Entry 9MRK (electron microscopy, 3.62 A resolution); this record covers chains A and B of the 8 polymer chains in the assembly.

Chain A (and B):
Protein: Isoform Flip of Glutamate receptor 2
Organism: Rattus norvegicus
Notes: chain B of this document is another copy of the same molecule, construct and numbering; everything in this record applies to it too
UniProtKB: P19491 (GRIA2_RAT), isoform P19491-2; residues 391-820 here correspond to UniProt positions 412-841 (UniProt number = residue number + 21)
Sequence (415 residues; row label = number of the first residue in the row; note: 15 numbers in that range are skipped by the numbering (no residue carries them; nothing is unmodelled there)):
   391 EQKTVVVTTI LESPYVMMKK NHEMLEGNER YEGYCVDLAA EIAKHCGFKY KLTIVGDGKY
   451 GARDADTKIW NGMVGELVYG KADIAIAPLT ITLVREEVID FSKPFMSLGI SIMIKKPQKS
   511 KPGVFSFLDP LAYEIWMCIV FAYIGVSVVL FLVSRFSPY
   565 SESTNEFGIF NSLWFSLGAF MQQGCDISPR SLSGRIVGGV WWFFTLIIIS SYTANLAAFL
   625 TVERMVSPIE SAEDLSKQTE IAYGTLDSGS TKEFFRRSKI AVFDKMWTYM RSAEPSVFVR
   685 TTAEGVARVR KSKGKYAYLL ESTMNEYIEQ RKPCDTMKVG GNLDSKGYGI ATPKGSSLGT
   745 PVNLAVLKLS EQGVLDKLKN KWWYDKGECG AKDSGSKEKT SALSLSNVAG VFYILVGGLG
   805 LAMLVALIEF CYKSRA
Sequence notes: conflict Gln392 (Asn413 in P19491)
Disulfide bonds: Cys718-Cys773
Residues lining bound ligands: glutamic acid (GLU): Tyr450, Pro478, Thr480, Arg485, Leu650, Ser652, Gly653, Ser654, Thr655, Leu704, Glu705, Met708, Tyr732
From the paper describing this entry:
  - conformationally variable residues (helix shift): Ser615, Ala622

Chain A / chain B interface:
Residue-residue contacts (41):
  Asp519(A) - Ala786(B)
  Pro520(A) - Ala786(B)
  Pro520(A) - Leu787(B)
  Ala522(A) - Leu787(B)
  Ile525(A) - Leu787(B)
  Ile525(A) - Leu789(B)  hydrophobic
  Leu542(A) - Met807(B)  hydrophobic
  Val543(A) - Ala810(B)  hydrophobic
  Phe546(A) - Phe814(B)  hydrophobic
  Pro548(A) - Lys817(B)  hydrogen bond (backbone-side chain)
  Tyr549(A) - Lys817(B)
  Ala583(A) - Gln587(B)  hydrogen bond (backbone-side chain)
  Gln586(A) - Gln587(B)
  Leu596(A) - Phe574(B)  hydrophobic
  Ser597(A) - Ala806(B)  hydrogen bond (side chain-backbone)
  Ser597(A) - Ala810(B)
  Arg599(A) - Phe574(B)
  Arg599(A) - Asn575(B)  hydrogen bond
  Arg599(A) - Trp578(B)
  Ile600(A) - Ala806(B)  hydrophobic
  Val601(A) - Leu803(B)  hydrophobic
  Val604(A) - Leu799(B)  hydrophobic
  Trp606(A) - Trp578(B)  hydrophobic
  Trp606(A) - Leu581(B)  hydrophobic
  Trp606(A) - Gly582(B)
  Trp606(A) - Gln587(B)
  Phe607(A) - Phe517(B)  hydrophobic
  Phe607(A) - Ile798(B)  hydrophobic
  Phe608(A) - Val795(B)  hydrophobic
  Phe608(A) - Phe796(B)  hydrophobic
  Ile611(A) - Tyr616(B)
  Ser614(A) - Thr617(B)
  Ser615(A) - Leu620(B)
  Asn619(A) - Ala786(B)  hydrogen bond (side chain-backbone)
  Phe623(A) - Lys783(B)
  Phe623(A) - Thr784(B)
  Phe623(A) - Ala786(B)
  Val626(A) - Lys783(B)
  Glu627(A) - Lys783(B)  salt bridge
  Lys641(A) - Lys776(B)  hydrogen bond (backbone-side chain)
  Lys669(A) - Asp769(B)  salt bridge
Other interface residues (no listed pair), chain A (44 interface residues in all): Cys528, Ala532, Val536, Val539, Ser547, Ser592, Arg594, Ser595, Gly603, Trp605, Thr609, Ile612, Ala618, Ala622, Arg628
Other interface residues (no listed pair), chain B (35 interface residues in all): Met585, Ala621, Glu782, Ser788, Val792, Gly802, Glu813, Ser818

Summary:
The interface between chain A and chain B involves 44 residues on one side and 35 on the other, with 6
hydrogen bonds and 2 salt bridges. Among the polar pairs are Glu627(A)-Lys783(B), Lys669(A)-Asp769(B) and
Pro548(A)-Lys817(B). Chain A binds glutamic acid. The paper reports conformational variability at Ser615(A)
and Ala622(A).
Both chains are Isoform Flip of Glutamate receptor 2 (Rattus norvegicus). Entry 9MRK (Glutamate activated
state of the GluA2-gamma2 complex prepared at 37 degrees C) was determined by electron microscopy, deposited
together with 9DHP, 9DHQ, 9DHR, 9DHS, 9DHT, 9MRL, 9MRM and 9MRN.
